PDB entry 8FYH | electron microscopy, 3.40 A resolution | chains G and L of the 13 polymer chains in the assembly

== Chain G ==
Name: Histone-lysine N-methyltransferase EZH2
Organism: Homo sapiens
Notes: EC 2.1.1.356
UniProtKB: Q15910 (EZH2_HUMAN), isoform Q15910-2; residue numbers follow UniProt; this construct covers 1-751
Sequence (751 residues; each row starts with the number of its first residue):
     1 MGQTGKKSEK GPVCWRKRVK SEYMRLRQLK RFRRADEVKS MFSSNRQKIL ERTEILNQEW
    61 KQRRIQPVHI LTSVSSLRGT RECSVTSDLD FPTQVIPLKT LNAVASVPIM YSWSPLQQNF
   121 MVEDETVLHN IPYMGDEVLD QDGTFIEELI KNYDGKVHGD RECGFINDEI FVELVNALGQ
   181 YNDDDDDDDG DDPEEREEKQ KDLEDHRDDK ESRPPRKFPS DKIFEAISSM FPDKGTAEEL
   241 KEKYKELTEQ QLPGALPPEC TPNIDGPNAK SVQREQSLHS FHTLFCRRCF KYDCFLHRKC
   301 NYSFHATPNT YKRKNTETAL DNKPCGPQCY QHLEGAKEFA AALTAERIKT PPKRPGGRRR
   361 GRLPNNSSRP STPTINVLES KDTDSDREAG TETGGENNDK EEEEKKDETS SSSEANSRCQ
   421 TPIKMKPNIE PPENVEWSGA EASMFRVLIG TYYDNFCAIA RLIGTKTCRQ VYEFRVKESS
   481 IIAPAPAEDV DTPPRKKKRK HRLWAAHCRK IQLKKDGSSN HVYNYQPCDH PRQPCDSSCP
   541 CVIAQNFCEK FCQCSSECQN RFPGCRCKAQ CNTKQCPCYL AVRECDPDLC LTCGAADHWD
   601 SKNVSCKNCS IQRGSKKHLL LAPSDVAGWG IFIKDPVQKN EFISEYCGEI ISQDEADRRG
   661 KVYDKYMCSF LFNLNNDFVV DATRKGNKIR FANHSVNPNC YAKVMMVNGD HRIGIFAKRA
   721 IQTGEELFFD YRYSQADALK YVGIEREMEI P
Disordered / not traced: 1-21, 125-164, 180-220, 232-237, 251-256, 349-425, 483-519, 743-751
Disulfides: Cys325-Cys457
Bound ions: Zn2+ site 1: Cys286, Cys289, Cys294, His297; Zn2+ site 2: Cys528, His530, Cys535, Cys539; Zn2+ site 3: Cys528, Cys541, Cys548, Cys552; Zn2+ site 4: Cys535, Cys548, Cys554, Cys558; Zn2+ site 5: Cys565, Cys567, Cys571, Cys576; Zn2+ site 6: Cys565, Cys578, Cys585, Cys590; Zn2+ site 7: Cys571, Cys585, Cys593, Cys606
What the authors report for this chain:
  - mutagenesis - R566A/K568A/Q575A: unchanged binding to G4 RNA
  - mutagenesis - R566Y/K568Y/Q575Y: increased binding to G4 RNAs
  - mutagenesis - R566Y/K568Y/Q575Y: unchanged binding to dsDNA

== Chain L ==
Name: Zinc finger protein AEBP2
Organism: Homo sapiens
UniProtKB: Q6ZN18 (AEBP2_HUMAN); residues -207 to 309 here correspond to UniProt positions 1-517 (UniProt number = residue number + 208)
Sequence (517 residues; each row starts with the number of its first residue; numbers below 1 keep their minus sign (Met-207 is residue -207)):
  -207 MAAAITDMAD LEELSRLSPL PPGSPGSAAR GRAEPPEEEE EEEEEEEEAE AEAVAALLLN
  -147 GGSGGGGGGG GGGVGGGEAE TMSEPSPESA SQAGEDEDEE EDDEEEEDES SSSGGGEEES
   -87 SAESLVGSSG GSSSDETRSL SPGAASSSSG DGDGKEGLEE PKGPRGSQGG GGGGSSSSSV
   -27 VSSGGDEGYG TGGGGSSATS GGRRGSLEMS SDGEPLSRMD SEDSISSTIM DVDSTISSGR
    33 STPAMMNGQG STTSSSKNIA YNCCWDQCQA CFNSSPDLAD HIRSIHVDGQ RGGVFVCLWK
    93 GCKVYNTPST SQSWLQRHML THSGDKPFKC VVGGCNASFA SQGGLARHVP THFSQQNSSK
   153 VSSQPKAKEE SPSKAGMNKR RKLKNKRRRS LPRPHDFFDA QTLDAIRHRA ICFNLSAHIE
   213 SLGKGHSVVF HSTVIAKRKE DSGKIKLLLH WMPEDILPDV WVNESERHQL KTKVVHLSKL
   273 PKDTALLLDP NIYRTMPQKR LKRTLIRKVF NLYLSKQ
Disordered / not traced: -207 to 181, 233-237, 296-309

== Chain G / chain L interface ==
Pairs across the interface (17):
  Ser75(G) - His200(L)
  Ser76(G) - Ala197(L)
  Ser76(G) - His200(L)
  Leu77(G) - His200(L)
  Arg78(G) - His200(L)  hydrogen bond (backbone-side chain)
  Arg78(G) - Ile203(L)
  Arg78(G) - Cys204(L)
  Gly79(G) - Arg199(L)
  Arg81(G) - Arg199(L)
  Thr100(G) - Gln193(L)
  Asn102(G) - Gln193(L)
  Ala103(G) - His187(L)
  Ala103(G) - Asp191(L)
  Val104(G) - His187(L)
  Asp625(G) - Pro184(L)
  Val626(G) - Ser182(L)
  Val626(G) - Pro184(L)
Interface residues without a listed pair, chain G (15 interface residues in all): Leu101, Ala105, Ser624
Interface residues without a listed pair, chain L (11 interface residues in all): Asp196

== Overview ==
15 residues of chain G face 11 of chain L across their interface, with 1 hydrogen bond. Its one
hydrogen-bonded contact is Arg78(G)-His200(L). Cys286(G), Cys289(G), Cys294(G) and His297(G) coordinate Zn2+
site 1. The paper reports that R566Y/K568Y/Q575Y of chain G increase binding to G4 RNAs; R566A/K568A/Q575A of
chain G leave binding to G4 RNA unchanged.
Here chain G is Histone-lysine N-methyltransferase EZH2 and chain L is Zinc finger protein AEBP2, both from
Homo sapiens. Entry 8FYH (G4 RNA-mediated PRC2 dimer) was determined by electron microscopy.
